PDB entry 4IRH | X-ray diffraction, 2.10 A resolution | chain A

# Chain A
Molecule: Transcriptional regulator ERG
Source organism: Homo sapiens
Notes: fragment: Ets Domain
UniProt: P11308 (ERG_HUMAN); residues 263-388 here correspond to UniProt positions 287-412 (UniProt number = residue number + 24)
Sequence (129 residues; row label = number of the first residue in the row):
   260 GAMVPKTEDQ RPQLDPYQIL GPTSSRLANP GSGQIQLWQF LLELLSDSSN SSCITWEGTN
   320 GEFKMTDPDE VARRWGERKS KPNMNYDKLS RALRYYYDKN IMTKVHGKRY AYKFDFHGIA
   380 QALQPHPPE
Not modelled in the structure: 260-282, 385-388
Construct notes: expression tag (260-262)
Modified residues: Mse262 (selenomethionine); Mse324, Mse343, Mse361 (selenomethionine; parent Met)
From the paper describing this entry:
  - contacts within the chain: Ser283-Tyr354 (hydrogen bond), Leu286-Trp297 (hydrophobic contact), Trp297-Ile378 (hydrophobic contact), Trp297-Ala381 (hydrophobic contact)
  - conformationally variable residues (side-chain flip): Tyr354, Phe375 to Gln383
  - mutagenesis - S283A (Kd 97 nM): increased binding to DNA
  - mutagenesis - Y354F: decreased binding to DNA

# In short
From the paper: S283A increases binding to DNA; conformational variability at Tyr354 and Phe375.
Chain A is Transcriptional regulator ERG (Homo sapiens); the structure, Auto-inhibited ERG Ets domain, was
determined by X-ray diffraction (same publication as 4IRG and 4IRI).
